Entry 1EIE (X-ray diffraction, 1.40 A resolution); this record covers chain A.

Chain A:
Protein: Ribonuclease A
From: Bos taurus
Notes: EC 3.1.27.5
UniProt: P61823 (RNAS1_BOVIN); residues 1-124 here correspond to UniProt positions 27-150 (UniProt number = residue number + 26)
Sequence (124 residues; numbered 1 to 124; the number before each row is that of its first residue):
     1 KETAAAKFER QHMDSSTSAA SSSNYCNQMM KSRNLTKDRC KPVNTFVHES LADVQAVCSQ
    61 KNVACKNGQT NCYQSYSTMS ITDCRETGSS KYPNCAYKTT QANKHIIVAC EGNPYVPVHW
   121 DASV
Differences from the reference sequence: engineered mutation W120 (Phe146 in P61823)
Disulfide bonds: C26-C84, C40-C95, C58-C110, C65-C72
Curated features (UniProtKB/Swiss-Prot):
  - active site: H12 (Proton acceptor), H119 (Proton donor)
  - binding site (substrate): K7, R10, K41 to T45, K66, R85
  - glycosylation: K1 (N-linked (Glc) (glycation) lysine), K7 (N-linked (Glc) (glycation) lysine), N34 (N-linked (GlcNAc...) asparagine), K37 (N-linked (Glc) (glycation) lysine), K41 (N-linked (Glc) (glycation) lysine)
From the paper describing this entry:
  - conformationally variable residues (side-chain flip): H119
  - contacts within the chain: K66-D121 (hydrogen bond)
  - mutagenesis - F120W: decreased stability (citing earlier work)
  - mutagenesis - F120W: decreased catalytic activity (citing earlier work)
  - catalytic residues: H12, K41, H119 (citing earlier work)

Overview:
From UniProt: active-site residues H12 and H119 and 9 substrate-binding residues. From the paper: catalytic
residues H12, K41 and H119; F120W reduces stability.
Chain A is Ribonuclease A (Bos taurus); the structure, Crystal structure of F120W mutant of bovine pancreatic
ribonuclease A, was determined by X-ray diffraction, deposited together with 1EIC, 1EID and 1FS3.
